Entry 1Y4R (X-ray diffraction, 2.22 A resolution); this record covers chains A and D of the 4 polymer chains in the assembly.

[Chain A]
Molecule: Hemoglobin alpha chain
Source organism: Homo sapiens
Reference sequence: P69905 (HBA_HUMAN); residue numbers follow UniProt; this construct covers 1-141
Amino-acid sequence (141 residues; row label = number of the first residue in the row):
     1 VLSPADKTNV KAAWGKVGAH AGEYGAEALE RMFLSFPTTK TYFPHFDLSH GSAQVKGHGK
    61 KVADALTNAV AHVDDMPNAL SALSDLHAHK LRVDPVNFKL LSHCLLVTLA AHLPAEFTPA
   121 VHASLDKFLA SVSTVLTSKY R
Metal / ion sites: heme Fe near His87 (its only coordinating residue here)
Residues lining bound ligands: heme (HEM): Met32, Thr39, Tyr42, Phe43, His45, Phe46, His58, Lys61, Val62, Ala65, Leu66, Leu83, Leu86, His87, Leu91, Val93, Asn97, Phe98, Leu101, Val132, Ser133, Leu136

[Chain D]
Molecule: Hemoglobin beta chain
Source organism: Homo sapiens
Reference sequence: P68871 (HBB_HUMAN); numbering as in UniProt (aligned over 1-146)
Amino-acid sequence (146 residues; row label = number of the first residue in the row):
     1 MHLTPEEKSA VTALWGKVNV DEVGGEALGR LLVVYPWTQR FFESAGDLST PDAVMGNPKV
    61 KAHGKKVLGA FSDGLAHLDN LKGTFATLSE LHCDKLHVDP ENFRLLGNVL VCVLAHHFGK
   121 EFTPPVQAAY QKVVAGVANA LAHKYH
Sequence notes: engineered mutation Met1 (Val in P68871), Ala45 (Phe in P68871)
Metal / ion sites: heme Fe near His92 (its only coordinating residue here)
Residues lining bound ligands: heme (HEM): Leu31, Thr38, Phe41, Phe42, His63, Lys66, Val67, Ala70, Phe71, Phe85, Leu88, Leu91, His92, Leu96, Val98, Asn102, Phe103, Leu106, Val137, Leu141

[Interface between chain A and chain D]
Pairs across the interface (25):
  Pro37(A) - His146(D)
  Thr38(A) - Pro100(D)
  Lys40(A) - His146(D)  hydrogen bond (side chain-backbone)
  Thr41(A) - His97(D)
  Thr41(A) - Asp99(D)
  Thr41(A) - Tyr145(D)
  Tyr42(A) - Arg40(D)
  Tyr42(A) - Asp99(D)  hydrogen bond
  Pro44(A) - His97(D)
  Leu91(A) - Arg40(D)  hydrogen bond (backbone-side chain)
  Arg92(A) - Trp37(D)
  Arg92(A) - Arg40(D)
  Arg92(A) - Glu43(D)  salt bridge
  Asp94(A) - Trp37(D)  hydrogen bond
  Asp94(A) - Asp99(D)
  Asp94(A) - Glu101(D)
  Asp94(A) - Leu105(D)
  Pro95(A) - Trp37(D)
  Val96(A) - Glu101(D)
  Asn97(A) - Asp99(D)
  Tyr140(A) - Pro36(D)
  Tyr140(A) - Trp37(D)  hydrophobic
  Arg141(A) - Val34(D)  hydrogen bond (side chain-backbone)
  Arg141(A) - Tyr35(D)
  Arg141(A) - Pro36(D)
Also at the interface, not in a pair above, chain D (15 interface residues in all): Gln39, Val98

[Summary]
The interface between chain A and chain D involves 14 residues on one side and 15 on the other; the contacts
include 5 hydrogen bonds and 1 salt bridge. Among the polar pairs are Arg92(A)-Glu43(D), Lys40(A)-His146(D)
and Tyr42(A)-Asp99(D). Chain A binds heme.
Chain A is Hemoglobin alpha chain and chain D is Hemoglobin beta chain, both from Homo sapiens; the structure,
T-To-T(High) quaternary transitions in human hemoglobin: betaF45A deoxy low-salt (1 test set), was determined
by X-ray diffraction (same publication as 1XXT, 1XY0, 1XZ5, 1XZ7, 1XZU, 1XZV and 45 further entries).
